8C7U - chains B and E of the 6 polymer chains in the assembly; structure by X-ray diffraction, 3.15 A resolution.

Chain B:
Molecule: GTP-sensing transcriptional pleiotropic repressor CodY
Source organism: Enterococcus faecalis (strain ATCC 700802 / V583)
Reference sequence: A0A1B4XP18 (A0A1B4XP18_ENTFL); numbering as in UniProt (aligned over 1-260)
Amino-acid sequence (262 residues; row label = number of the first residue in the row; numbers below 1 keep their minus sign (Gly-1 is residue -1)):
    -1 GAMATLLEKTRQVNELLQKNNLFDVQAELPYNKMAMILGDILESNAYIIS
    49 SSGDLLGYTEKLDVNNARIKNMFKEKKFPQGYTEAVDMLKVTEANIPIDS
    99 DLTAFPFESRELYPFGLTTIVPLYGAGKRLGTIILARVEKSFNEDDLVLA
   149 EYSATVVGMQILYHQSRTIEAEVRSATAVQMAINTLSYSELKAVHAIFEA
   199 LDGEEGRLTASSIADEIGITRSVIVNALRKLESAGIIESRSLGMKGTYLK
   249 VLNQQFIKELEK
Disordered / not traced: -1
Differences from the reference sequence: expression tag (-1 to 0)
Residues lining bound ligands: leucine (LEU): Arg66, Ile67, Met70, Phe76, Tyr80, Thr101, Ala102, Phe103, Pro104, Phe105
Reported in the primary citation:
  - binding site for leucine: Arg66
  - mutagenesis - K74A: unchanged binding to leucine
  - mutagenesis - K74A: decreased binding to DNA
  - mutagenesis - Y186A/R238A/L240A/Y246A: abolished binding to DNA

Chain E:
Molecule: 30-nt DNA strand
Sequence (30 nucleotides; row label = number of the first residue in the row):
     1 CTAAATTTTCTGAAAATTCTGAAAATTATC
Disordered / not traced: 1

How chain B and chain E interact:
Residue-residue contacts (21; chain B residue first):
  Leu206(B) with DT7(E), phosphate contact
  Thr207(B) with DT6(E), phosphate contact; DT7(E), phosphate contact
  Ala208(B) with DT7(E), hydrogen bond to the phosphate
  Ser209(B) with DT6(E), sugar contact; DT7(E), hydrogen bond to the phosphate
  Arg219(B) with DT7(E), base contact
  Ser220(B) with DT9(E), base contact
  Val223(B) with DT8(E), phosphate contact
  Arg227(B) with DT8(E), salt bridge to the phosphate; DT9(E), salt bridge to the phosphate
  Ser239(B) with DT7(E), sugar contact; DT8(E), phosphate contact
  Gly241(B) with DT6(E), sugar contact; DT7(E), sugar contact
  Met242(B) with DA4(E), base contact; DA5(E), phosphate contact; DT6(E), phosphate contact
  Gly244(B) with DT6(E), phosphate contact; DT7(E), phosphate contact
  Thr245(B) with DT7(E), hydrogen bond to the phosphate
Also at the interface, not in a pair above, chain B (14 interface residues in all): Ser237
Also at the interface, not in a pair above, chain E (7 interface residues in all): DC10

In short:
The interface between chain B and chain E involves 14 residues on one side and 7 on the other; the contacts
include 3 hydrogen bonds and 2 salt bridges. Polar pairs include Ala208(B)-DT7(E), Ser209(B)-DT7(E) and
Thr245(B)-DT7(E). The paper reports a binding site for leucine at Arg66(B); K74A of chain B reduces binding to
DNA.
Here chain B is GTP-sensing transcriptional pleiotropic repressor CodY (Enterococcus faecalis (strain ATCC
700802 / V583)) and chain E is a 30-nt DNA strand. Entry 8C7U (Transcriptional pleiotropic repressor CodY from
Enterococcus faecalis in complex with Leu and a 30-bp DNA fragment ...) was determined by X-ray diffraction,
deposited together with 8C7S and 8C7O.
